Entry 7LEV (X-ray diffraction, 1.70 A resolution); this record covers chains A and B.

== Chain A ==
Molecule: Tryptophan synthase alpha chain
Source organism: Salmonella enterica subsp. enterica serovar Typhimurium
Notes: EC 4.2.1.20
Reference sequence: A0A0D6FWC1 (A0A0D6FWC1_SALTM); residue numbers follow UniProt; this construct covers 1-268
Sequence (268 residues; numbered 1 to 268; the number before each row is that of its first residue):
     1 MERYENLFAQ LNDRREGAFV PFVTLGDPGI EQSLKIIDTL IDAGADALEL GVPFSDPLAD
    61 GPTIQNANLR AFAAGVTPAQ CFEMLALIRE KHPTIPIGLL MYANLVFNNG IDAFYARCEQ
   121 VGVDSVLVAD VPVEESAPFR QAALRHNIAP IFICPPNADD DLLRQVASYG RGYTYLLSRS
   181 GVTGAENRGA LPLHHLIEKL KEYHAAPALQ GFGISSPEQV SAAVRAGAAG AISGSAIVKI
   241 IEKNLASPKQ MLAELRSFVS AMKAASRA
Disordered / not traced: 178-195, 268

== Chain B ==
Molecule: Tryptophan synthase beta chain
Source organism: Salmonella enterica subsp. enterica serovar Typhimurium
Notes: EC 4.2.1.20
Reference sequence: P0A2K1 (TRPB_SALTY); residues 1-397 here = UniProt positions 1-397
Sequence (397 residues; numbered 1 to 397; the number before each row is that of its first residue):
     1 MTTLLNPYFG EFGGMYVPQI LMPALNQLEE AFVSAQKDPE FQAQFADLLK NYAGRPTALT
    61 KCQNITAGTR TTLYLKREDL LHGGAHKTNQ VLGQALLAKR MGKSEIIAET GAGQHGVASA
   121 LASALLGLKC RIYMGAKDVE RQSPNVFRMR LMGAEVIPVH SGSATLKDAC NEALRDWSGS
   181 YETAHYMLGT AAGPHPYPTI VREFQRMIGE ETKAQILDKE GRLPDAVIAC VGGGSNAIGM
   241 FADFINDTSV GLIGVEPGGH GIETGEHGAP LKHGRVGIYF GMKAPMMQTA DGQIEESYSI
   301 SAGLDFPSVG PQHAYLNSIG RADYVSITDD EALEAFKTLC RHEGIIPALE SSHALAHALK
   361 MMREQPEKEQ LLVVNLSGRG DKDIFTVHDI LKARGEI
Disordered / not traced: 1, 136-143, 157-165, 396-397
Small-molecule neighbours: 0JO (2-{[(E)-{3-hydroxy-2-methyl-5-[(phosphonooxy)methyl]pyridin-4-yl}methylidene]amino}prop-2-enoic acid): A85, H86, K87, T110, G111, A112, G113, Q114, H115, G189, T190, C230, V231, G232, G233, G234, S235, N236, G303, L304, A348, E350, S351, S377, G378
Swiss-Prot annotation at these positions:
  - modified residue: K87 (N6-(pyridoxal phosphate)lysine)

== Chain A / chain B interface ==
Contacting residue pairs (44; chain A residue first):
  P53(A) - Q293(B)  hydrogen bond (backbone-side chain)
  F54(A) - G292(B)
  F54(A) - Q293(B)
  S55(A) - Q293(B)  hydrogen bond (backbone-side chain)
  S55(A) - I294(B)  hydrogen bond (side chain-backbone)
  D56(A) - Y279(B)  hydrogen bond
  D56(A) - I294(B)
  A59(A) - P18(B)  hydrophobic
  F72(A) - Q293(B)
  P78(A) - D291(B)
  P78(A) - Q293(B)
  A103(A) - I278(B)  hydrophobic
  N104(A) - G277(B)
  N104(A) - I278(B)  hydrogen bond (side chain-backbone)
  N104(A) - Q288(B)  hydrogen bond
  N104(A) - G292(B)  hydrogen bond (side chain-backbone)
  N104(A) - I294(B)
  L105(A) - D291(B)
  L105(A) - G292(B)
  F107(A) - V276(B)
  F107(A) - I278(B)  hydrophobic
  F107(A) - K283(B)
  N108(A) - R275(B)  hydrogen bond
  N108(A) - Q288(B)
  N108(A) - A290(B)  hydrogen bond (side chain-backbone)
  N108(A) - D291(B)  hydrogen bond (side chain-backbone)
  N108(A) - G292(B)
  A129(A) - P18(B)
  D130(A) - Y16(B)
  D130(A) - V17(B)  hydrogen bond (backbone-backbone)
  D130(A) - P18(B)
  P132(A) - M15(B)
  P132(A) - V17(B)
  P132(A) - Q19(B)
  P132(A) - M22(B)  hydrophobic
  V133(A) - Q19(B)  hydrogen bond (backbone-side chain)
  E134(A) - Q19(B)  hydrogen bond
  E135(A) - Y8(B)  hydrogen bond
  E135(A) - G14(B)
  E135(A) - M15(B)  hydrogen bond (side chain-backbone)
  E135(A) - Y16(B)  hydrogen bond
  I153(A) - Q19(B)
  P155(A) - Q19(B)
  L162(A) - Q19(B)
Interface residues without a listed pair, chain A (24 interface residues in all): T77, V131, F139
Interface residues without a listed pair, chain B (23 interface residues in all): T2, K167, M286

== Overview ==
Chain A and chain B form an interface of 24 and 23 residues respectively; the contacts include 16 hydrogen
bonds. Polar pairs include P53(A)-Q293(B), S55(A)-Q293(B) and S55(A)-I294(B). Ligands of chain B: compound
0JO.
Chain A is Tryptophan synthase alpha chain and chain B is Tryptophan synthase beta chain, both from Salmonella
enterica subsp. enterica serovar Typhimurium; the structure, The aminoacrylate form of the wild-type
Salmonella typhimurium Tryptophan Synthase in complex with ammonium ion at ..., was determined by X-ray
diffraction.
